3URJ - chain A; structure by X-ray diffraction, 1.90 A resolution.

Chain A:
Molecule: Endothiapepsin
Organism: Endothia parasitica
Notes: EC 3.4.23.22
Reference sequence: P11838 (CARP_CRYPA); aligned to UniProt positions 90-418 over residues 1-329 (the alignment contains insertions or deletions, so no single offset holds)
Sequence (329 residues; each row starts with the number of its first residue):
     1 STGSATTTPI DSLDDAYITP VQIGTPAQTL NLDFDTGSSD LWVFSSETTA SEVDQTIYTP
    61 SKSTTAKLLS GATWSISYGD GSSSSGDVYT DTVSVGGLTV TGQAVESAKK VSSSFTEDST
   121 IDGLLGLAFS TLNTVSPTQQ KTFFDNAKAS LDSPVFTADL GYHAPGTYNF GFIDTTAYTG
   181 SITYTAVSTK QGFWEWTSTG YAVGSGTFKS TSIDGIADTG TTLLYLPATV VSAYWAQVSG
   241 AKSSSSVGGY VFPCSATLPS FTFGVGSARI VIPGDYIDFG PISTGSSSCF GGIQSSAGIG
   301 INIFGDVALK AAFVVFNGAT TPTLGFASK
Modified / non-standard residues: D54 ((3-amino-2,5-dioxo-1-pyrrolidinyl)acetic acid; SUI)
Swiss-Prot annotation at these positions:
  - active site: D35
Cystine bridges: C254-C289

In short:
From UniProt: active-site residue D35.
Chain A is Endothiapepsin (Endothia parasitica); the structure, Type IV native endothiapepsin, was determined
by X-ray diffraction together with 3URI, 3URL and 3UTL from the same study.
